8YVF - chains 5 and 6 of the 71 polymer chains in the assembly; structure by electron microscopy, 2.99 A resolution.

[Chain 5 (and 6)]
Molecule: Major carboxysome shell protein CsoS1A
Organism: Halothiobacillus neapolitanus
Notes: chain 6 of this document is another copy of the same molecule, construct and numbering; everything in this record applies to it too
UniProtKB: P45689 (CSOSA_HALNC); residues 1-98 here = UniProt positions 1-98
Amino-acid sequence (98 residues; numbered 1 to 98; the number before each row is that of its first residue):
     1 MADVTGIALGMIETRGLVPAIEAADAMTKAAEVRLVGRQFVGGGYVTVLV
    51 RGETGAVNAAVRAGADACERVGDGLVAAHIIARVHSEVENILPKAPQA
Unresolved in the structure: 1-5, 98

[How chain 5 and chain 6 interact]
Contacting residue pairs (51):
  R15(5) with E13(6); Y45(6)
  G16(5) with E13(6); Y45(6)
  L17(5) with E13(6), hydrogen bond (backbone-side chain); Q39(6); V41(6), hydrophobic; T47(6)
  V18(5) with M11(6), hydrophobic; E13(6), hydrogen bond (backbone-side chain); T47(6); A77(6), hydrophobic; H79(6)
  P19(5) with E13(6)
  I21(5) with M11(6), hydrophobic; L49(6), hydrophobic; V88(6), hydrophobic; L92(6), hydrophobic
  E22(5) with H79(6), salt bridge; I81(6)
  A24(5) with V88(6)
  D25(5) with I81(6); V84(6); H85(6), hydrogen bond (side chain-backbone); V88(6)
  T28(5) with H85(6), hydrogen bond; E87(6); V88(6)
  K29(5) with R83(6), hydrogen bond (side chain-backbone); H85(6)
  R34(5) with E87(6)
  L35(5) with E87(6), hydrogen bond (backbone-side chain); I91(6), hydrophobic
  R38(5) with I91(6), hydrogen bond (side chain-backbone)
  F40(5) with Q39(6); V41(6)
  G43(5) with G42(6); G43(6)
  G44(5) with V41(6); G42(6), hydrogen bond (backbone-backbone); Y45(6)
  V46(5) with V41(6), hydrophobic
  V71(5) with H79(6)
  G72(5) with V76(6); A77(6)
  D73(5) with Y45(6), hydrogen bond; V76(6)
  P96(5) with N90(6); I91(6), hydrophobic
  Q97(5) with N90(6); I91(6)
Also at the interface, not in a pair above, chain 6 (24 interface residues in all): L9, I12, R15

[Overview]
23 residues of chain 5 and 24 residues of chain 6 are in contact, with 9 hydrogen bonds and 1 salt bridge.
Among the polar pairs are E22(5)-H79(6), L17(5)-E13(6) and V18(5)-E13(6).
Both chains are Major carboxysome shell protein CsoS1A (Halothiobacillus neapolitanus). Entry 8YVF (cryo-EM
structure of carboxysomal midi-shell: assembly from CsoS4A/4B/1A/1B/1C/1D and CsoS2 C-terminal co-expression
(T=9 Q=12)) was determined by electron microscopy together with 8YVE, 8YVI and 9F0H from the same study.
